PDB entry 8J1Q | electron microscopy, 3.30 A resolution | chains A and C of the 5 polymer chains in the assembly

[Chain A]
Name: Fab Light chain (REGN10987)
From: Homo sapiens
Notes: antibody fragment or engineered binder
Amino-acid sequence (224 residues; row label = number of the first residue in the row):
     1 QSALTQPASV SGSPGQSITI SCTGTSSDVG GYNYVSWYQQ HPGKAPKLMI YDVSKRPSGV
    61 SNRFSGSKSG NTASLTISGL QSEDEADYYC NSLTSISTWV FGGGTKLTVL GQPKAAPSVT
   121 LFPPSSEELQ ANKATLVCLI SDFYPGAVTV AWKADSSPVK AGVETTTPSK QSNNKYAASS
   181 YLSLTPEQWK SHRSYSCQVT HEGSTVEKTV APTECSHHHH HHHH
Not modelled in the structure: 1-2, 112-224
Disulfide bonds: Cys22-Cys90

[Chain C]
Name: Spike protein S1
From: Severe acute respiratory syndrome coronavirus 2
Notes: fragment: rbd
UniProt: P0DTC2 (SPIKE_SARS2); residue numbers follow UniProt; this construct covers 319-541
Amino-acid sequence (253 residues; numbered 319 to 571; the number before each row is that of its first residue):
   319 RVQPTESIVR FPNITNLCPF GEVFNATRFA SVYAWNRKRI SNCVADYSVL YNSASFSTFK
   379 CYGVSPTKLN DLCFTNVYAD SFVIRGDEVR QIAPGQTGKI ADYNYKLPDD FTGCVIAWNS
   439 NNLDSKVGGN YNYLYRLFRK SNLKPFERDI STEIYQAGST PCNGVEGFNC YFPLQSYGFQ
   499 PTNGVGYQPY RVVVLSFELL HAPATVCGPK KSTNLVKNKC VNFENLYFQG AAAGGSHHHH
   559 HHGGSDYKDD DDK
Not modelled in the structure: 319-332, 529-571
Differences from the reference sequence: expression tag (542-571)
Disulfide bonds: Cys336-Cys361, Cys379-Cys432, Cys391-Cys525, Cys480-Cys488
Glycans and other covalent adducts: N-acetylglucosamine (NAG) linked to Asn343
UniProt features mapped onto this chain:
  - region: Arg403 to Asp405 (Integrin-binding motif), Asn448 to Phe456 (Immunodominant HLA epitope recognized by the CD8+)
  - glycosylation: Thr323 (O-linked (GalNAc) threonine), Ser325 (O-linked (HexNAc...) serine), Asn331 (N-linked (GlcNAc...) (complex) asparagine), Asn343 (N-linked (GlcNAc...) (complex) asparagine)
  - natural variant: Gly339 (G339D: In strain: Omicron/BA.1, Omicron/BA.2 and 4 more; G339H: In strain: Omicron/BA.2.75, Omicron/XBB.1.5 and 1 more), Arg346 (R346K: In strain: Mu/B.1.621; R346T: In strain: Omicron/BQ.1.1, Omicron/XBB.1.5 and 1 more), Leu368 (L368I: In strain: Omicron/XBB.1.5, Omicron/EG.5.1), Ser371 (S371F: In strain: Omicron/BA.2, Omicron/BA.2.12.1 and 6 more; S371L: In strain: Omicron/BA.1), Ser373 (S373P: In strain: Omicron/BA.1, Omicron/BA.2 and 7 more), Ser375 (S375F: In strain: Omicron/BA.1, Omicron/BA.2 and 7 more), Thr376 (T376A: In strain: Omicron/BA.2, Omicron/BA.2.12.1 and 5 more), Asp405 (D405N: In strain: Omicron/BA.2, Omicron/BA.2.12.1 and 6 more), Arg408 (R408S: In strain: Omicron/BA.2, Omicron/BA.2.12.1 and 6 more), Lys417 (K417N: In strain: Beta/B.1.351, Omicron/BA.1 and 8 more; K417T: In strain: Gamma/P.1), Asn440 (N440K: In strain: Omicron/BA.1, Omicron/BA.2 and 7 more), Lys444 (K444T: In strain: Omicron/BQ.1.1), 16 further natural variant entries in UniProt
  - mutagenesis: Asn331 (N331Q: Reduced viral infectivity), Asn343 (N343Q: Reduced viral infectivity), Leu452 (L452R: Increased resistance to neutralizing antibodies. Decreases HLA binding to NF9 epitope. Increased binding affinity to human ACE2), Tyr453 (Y453F: Decreased HLA binding to NF9 epitope. Increased binding affinity to human ACE2), Ala475 (A475V: Increased resistance to neutralizing antibodies), Val483 (V483A: Increased resistance to neutralizing antibodies), Glu484 (E484D: Increased replication in human TMEM106B overexpressing cells), Phe490 (F490L: Increased resistance to neutralizing antibodies and human covalescent sera neutralization), Gln493 (Q493N: Reduced host ACE2-binding affinity in vitro; Q493Y: Reduced host ACE2-binding affinity in vitro), Asn501 (N501T: Reduced host ACE2-binding affinity in vitro; N501Y: Increased binding affinity to human ACE2), His519 (H519P: Increased resistance to human covalescent sera neutralization)
What the authors report for this chain:
  - binding site for Am032-0: Arg403, Phe456, Gly476 to Tyr505
  - binding site for Am047-0: Tyr365 to Asn388
  - mutagenesis - F456A, E484A, F486A, Y489A, Q493R: decreased binding to Am032-0

[How chain A and chain C interact]
Contacting residue pairs (6; chain A residue first):
  Tyr32(A) - Thr500(C)  hydrogen bond
  Tyr34(A) - Asn439(C)  hydrogen bond
  Tyr34(A) - Pro499(C)  hydrogen bond (side chain-backbone)
  Tyr34(A) - Gln506(C)  hydrogen bond
  Tyr51(A) - Asn440(C)  hydrogen bond
  Leu93(A) - Pro499(C)  hydrophobic
Also at the interface, not in a pair above, chain A (5 interface residues in all): Trp99
Also at the interface, not in a pair above, chain C (6 interface residues in all): Val445

[Overview]
The interface between chain A and chain C involves 5 residues on one side and 6 on the other, with 5 hydrogen
bonds. Polar contacts include Tyr32(A)-Thr500(C), Tyr34(A)-Asn439(C) and Tyr34(A)-Pro499(C). From the paper: a
binding site for Am032-0 at Arg403(C), Phe456(C) and Gly476(C); F456A, E484A and F486A of chain C, among
others, reduce binding to Am032-0; 5 substitutions were tested in all.
Here chain A is Fab Light chain (REGN10987) (Homo sapiens) and chain C is Spike protein S1 (Severe acute
respiratory syndrome coronavirus 2). Entry 8J1Q (CryoEM structure of SARS CoV-2 RBD and Aptamer complex) was
determined by electron microscopy (same publication as 8J26).
